PDB entry 7F53 | electron microscopy, 3.00 A resolution | chains B and G of the 6 polymer chains in the assembly

Chain B:
Molecule: Guanine nucleotide-binding protein G(I)/G(S)/G(T) subunit beta-1
Source organism: Homo sapiens
Reference sequence: P62873 (GBB1_HUMAN); residue numbers follow UniProt; this construct covers 2-340
Amino-acid sequence (384 residues; row label = number of the first residue in the row; numbers below 1 keep their minus sign (Met-17 is residue -17)):
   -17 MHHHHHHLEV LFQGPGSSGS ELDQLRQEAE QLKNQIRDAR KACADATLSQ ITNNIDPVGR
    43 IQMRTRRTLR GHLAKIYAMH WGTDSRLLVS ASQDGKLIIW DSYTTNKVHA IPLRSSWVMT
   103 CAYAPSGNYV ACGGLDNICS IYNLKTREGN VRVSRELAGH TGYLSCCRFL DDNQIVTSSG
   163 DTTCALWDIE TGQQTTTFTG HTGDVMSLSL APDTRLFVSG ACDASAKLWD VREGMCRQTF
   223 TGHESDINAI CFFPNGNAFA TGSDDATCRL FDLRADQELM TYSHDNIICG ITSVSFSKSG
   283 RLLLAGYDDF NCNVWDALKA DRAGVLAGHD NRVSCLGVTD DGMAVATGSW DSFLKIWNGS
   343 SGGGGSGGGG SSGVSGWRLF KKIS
Unresolved in the structure: -17 to 2, 341-366
Differences from the reference sequence: initiating methionine (-17); expression tag (-16 to 1, 341-366)

Chain G:
Molecule: Guanine nucleotide-binding protein G(I)/G(S)/G(O) subunit gamma-2
Source organism: Homo sapiens
Reference sequence: P59768 (GBG2_HUMAN); numbering as in UniProt (aligned over 1-71)
Amino-acid sequence (71 residues; each row starts with the number of its first residue):
     1 MASNNTASIA QARKLVEQLK MEANIDRIKV SKAAADLMAY CEAHAKEDPL LTPVPASENP
    61 FREKKFFCAI L
Unresolved in the structure: 1-5, 63-71

Chain B / chain G interface:
Contacting residue pairs (68):
  Glu3(B) - Ile9(G)
  Leu4(B) - Ser8(G)
  Leu4(B) - Ile9(G)  hydrophobic
  Leu7(B) - Ile9(G)  hydrophobic
  Leu7(B) - Val16(G)
  Ala11(B) - Leu19(G)  hydrophobic
  Leu14(B) - Val16(G)
  Leu14(B) - Leu19(G)  hydrophobic
  Leu14(B) - Lys20(G)
  Ile18(B) - Arg27(G)
  Ala21(B) - Arg27(G)
  Arg22(B) - Arg27(G)
  Ala24(B) - Lys29(G)  hydrogen bond (backbone-side chain)
  Cys25(B) - Ile28(G)
  Cys25(B) - Lys29(G)
  Cys25(B) - Val30(G)  hydrogen bond (backbone-backbone)
  Asp27(B) - Lys29(G)  salt bridge
  Ala28(B) - Val30(G)
  Leu30(B) - Ala34(G)  hydrophobic
  Ile33(B) - Ala34(G)  hydrophobic
  Ile37(B) - Glu42(G)
  Val40(B) - Leu51(G)  hydrophobic
  Arg48(B) - Phe61(G)
  Arg49(B) - Pro60(G)
  Arg49(B) - Phe61(G)  hydrogen bond (side chain-backbone)
  Arg49(B) - Arg62(G)
  Ser84(B) - Phe61(G)
  Tyr85(B) - Pro60(G)
  Tyr85(B) - Phe61(G)  hydrophobic
  Met217(B) - Met21(G)  hydrophobic
  Cys218(B) - Gln18(G)  hydrogen bond (backbone-side chain)
  Arg219(B) - Ile25(G)
  Thr221(B) - Glu22(G)  hydrogen bond
  Phe235(B) - Leu37(G)  hydrophobic
  Phe235(B) - Tyr40(G)  hydrophobic
  Phe235(B) - Cys41(G)  hydrophobic
  Pro236(B) - Tyr40(G)
  Asp254(B) - Ala33(G)
  Arg256(B) - Arg27(G)
  Arg256(B) - Ile28(G)  hydrogen bond (backbone-backbone)
  Arg256(B) - Asp36(G)  salt bridge
  Ala257(B) - Ile28(G)
  Ala257(B) - Val30(G)  hydrophobic
  Asp258(B) - Arg27(G)  salt bridge
  Gln259(B) - Val30(G)
  Leu261(B) - Val30(G)  hydrophobic
  Leu261(B) - Leu37(G)  hydrophobic
  Ser279(B) - Asp48(G)  hydrogen bond
  Lys280(B) - Glu47(G)
  Lys280(B) - Asp48(G)
  Ser281(B) - Tyr40(G)
  Ser281(B) - Cys41(G)
  Ser281(B) - His44(G)
  Ser281(B) - Asp48(G)  hydrogen bond
  Gly282(B) - Cys41(G)
  Arg283(B) - Glu42(G)  salt bridge
  Arg283(B) - Leu51(G)
  Leu284(B) - Leu50(G)
  Leu300(B) - Cys41(G)  hydrophobic
  Asp323(B) - Pro49(G)
  Gly324(B) - Pro49(G)
  Gly324(B) - Leu50(G)
  Met325(B) - Pro49(G)  hydrophobic
  Ala326(B) - Phe61(G)  hydrophobic
  Val327(B) - Leu50(G)  hydrophobic
  Ile338(B) - Phe61(G)  hydrophobic
  Asn340(B) - Asn59(G)  hydrogen bond
  Asn340(B) - Phe61(G)
Also at the interface, not in a pair above, chain B (57 interface residues in all): Glu10, Lys15, Ala26, Ile43, Met45, Trp63, Gln220, Asn237, Ala240, Leu252, Val320
Also at the interface, not in a pair above, chain G (37 interface residues in all): Thr6, Ala12, Arg13, Ala23, Ser31, Met38, Ala45

Summary:
The interface between chain B and chain G involves 57 residues on one side and 37 on the other; the contacts
include 9 hydrogen bonds and 4 salt bridges. Among the polar pairs are Asp27(B)-Lys29(G), Arg256(B)-Asp36(G)
and Asp258(B)-Arg27(G).
Here chain B is Guanine nucleotide-binding protein G(I)/G(S)/G(T) subunit beta-1 and chain G is Guanine
nucleotide-binding protein G(I)/G(S)/G(O) subunit gamma-2, both from Homo sapiens. Entry 7F53 (Cryo-EM
structure of a-MSH-MC4R-Gs_Nb35 complex) was determined by electron microscopy (same publication as 7F54, 7F55
and 7F58).
